PDB entry 8HH8 | electron microscopy, 2.80 A resolution | chains B and F of the 7 polymer chains in the assembly

[Chain B]
Name: ATP synthase subunit alpha
From: Bacillus sp. PS3
Notes: EC 7.1.2.2
UniProt: A0A0M3VGF9 (A0A0M3VGF9_BACP3); residue numbers follow UniProt; this construct covers 2-502
Amino-acid sequence (501 residues; each row starts with the number of its first residue):
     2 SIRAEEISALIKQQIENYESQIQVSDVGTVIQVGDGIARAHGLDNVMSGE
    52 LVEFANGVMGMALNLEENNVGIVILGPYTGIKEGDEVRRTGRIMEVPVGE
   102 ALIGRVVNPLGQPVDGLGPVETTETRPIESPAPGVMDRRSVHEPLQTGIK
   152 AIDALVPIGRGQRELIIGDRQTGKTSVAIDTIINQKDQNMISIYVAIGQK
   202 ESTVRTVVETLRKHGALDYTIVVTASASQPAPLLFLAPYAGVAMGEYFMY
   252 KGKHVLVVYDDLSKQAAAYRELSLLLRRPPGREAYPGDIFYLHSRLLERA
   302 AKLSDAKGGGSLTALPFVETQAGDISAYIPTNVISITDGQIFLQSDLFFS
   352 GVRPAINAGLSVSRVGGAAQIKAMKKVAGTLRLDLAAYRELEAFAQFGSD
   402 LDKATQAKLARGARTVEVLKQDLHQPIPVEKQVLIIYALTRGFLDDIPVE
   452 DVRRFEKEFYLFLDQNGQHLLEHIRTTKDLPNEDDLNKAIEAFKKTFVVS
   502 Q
Not modelled in the structure: 2-23, 502
Differences from the reference sequence: conflict Pro132 (Arg in A0A0M3VGF9), Ser193 (Cys in A0A0M3VGF9), Phe463 (Trp in A0A0M3VGF9)
Bound ions: Mg2+: Thr176 (together with ATP)
Residues lining bound ligands:
  - ATP (adenosine-5'-triphosphate), molecule 1: Asp170, Arg171, Gln172, Thr173, Gly174, Lys175, Thr176, Ser177, Gln200, Phe349, Arg354, Pro355, Gln422, Asp423, Leu424
  - ATP, molecule 2: Ile335, Ser336, Val363, Arg365

[Chain F]
Name: ATP synthase subunit beta
From: Bacillus sp. PS3
Notes: EC 7.1.2.2
UniProt: A0A0M4U1P9 (A0A0M4U1P9_BACP3); numbering as in UniProt (aligned over 1-473)
Amino-acid sequence (484 residues; numbered -10 to 473; the number before each row is that of its first residue; numbers below 1 keep their minus sign (Met-10 is residue -10)):
   -10 MHHHHHHHHHHMTRGRVIQVMGPVVDVKFENGHLPAIYNALKIQHKARNE
    40 NEVDIDLTLEVALHLGDDTVRTIAMASTDGLIRGMEVIDTGAPISVPVGE
    90 VTLGRVFNVLGEPIDLEGDIPADARRDPIHRPAPKFEELATEVEILETGI
   140 KVVDLLAPYIKGGKIGLFGGAGVGKTVLIQELIHNIAQEHGGISVFAGVG
   190 ERTREGNDLYHEMKDSGVISKTAMVFGQMNEPPGARMRVALTGLTMAEYF
   240 RDEQGQDVLLFIDNIFRFTQAGSEVSALLGRMPSAVGYQPTLATEMGQLQ
   290 ERITSTAKGSITSIQAIYVPADDYTDPAPATTFSHLDATTNLERKLAEMG
   340 IYPAVDPLASTSRALAPEIVGEEHYQVARKVQQTLQRYKELQDIIAILGM
   390 DELSDEDKLVVHRARRIQFFLSQNFHVAEQFTGQPGSYVPVKETVRGFKE
   440 ILEGKYDHLPEDAFRLVGRIEEVVEKAKAMGVEV
Not modelled in the structure: -10 to 0, 472-473
Differences from the reference sequence: initiating methionine (-10); expression tag (-9 to 0)
Bound ions: Mg2+: Thr165 (together with ATP)
Residues lining bound ligands: ATP (adenosine-5'-triphosphate): Gly159, Ala160, Gly161, Val162, Gly163, Lys164, Thr165, Val166, Glu190, Arg191, Glu194, Tyr341, Phe414, Ala417, Phe420

[Chain B / chain F interface]
Pairs across the interface (72; chain B residue first):
  Gly43(B) - Arg72(F)
  Leu44(B) - Arg72(F)  hydrogen bond (backbone-side chain)
  Asn46(B) - Ile71(F)
  Val47(B) - Ile71(F)
  Met48(B) - Asn40(F)
  Met48(B) - Val42(F)  hydrophobic
  Met48(B) - Gly69(F)
  Met48(B) - Leu70(F)
  Met48(B) - Ile71(F)  hydrophobic
  Ser49(B) - Thr67(F)
  Ser49(B) - Asp68(F)
  Ser49(B) - Gly69(F)  hydrogen bond (backbone-backbone)
  Ser49(B) - Leu70(F)  hydrogen bond (backbone-backbone)
  Asn65(B) - Val9(F)
  Asn65(B) - Met10(F)
  Leu66(B) - Gln8(F)
  Leu66(B) - Val9(F)  hydrogen bond (backbone-backbone)
  Leu66(B) - Leu70(F)
  Glu67(B) - Gln8(F)
  Glu67(B) - Met10(F)
  Glu67(B) - Arg72(F)  hydrogen bond (backbone-side chain)
  Glu68(B) - Gln8(F)  hydrogen bond (backbone-side chain)
  Glu68(B) - Arg72(F)
  Val71(B) - Arg72(F)
  Arg90(B) - Asn40(F)  hydrogen bond (side chain-backbone)
  Gly92(B) - Asn40(F)
  Glu130(B) - Asp68(F)
  Gly135(B) - Thr192(F)
  Val136(B) - Thr192(F)
  Val136(B) - Asn196(F)
  Met137(B) - Ile103(F)
  Met137(B) - Asp104(F)
  Met137(B) - Leu105(F)  hydrophobic
  Met137(B) - Tyr199(F)  hydrophobic
  Arg139(B) - Thr192(F)
  Arg164(B) - Arg191(F)
  Pro280(B) - Pro272(F)  hydrophobic
  Pro281(B) - Gly276(F)
  Gly282(B) - Val275(F)
  Arg283(B) - Asp312(F)  salt bridge
  Arg283(B) - Asp315(F)  salt bridge
  Gly288(B) - Glu263(F)
  Asp289(B) - Glu263(F)
  Phe291(B) - Met218(F)  hydrophobic
  Phe291(B) - Arg256(F)
  Phe291(B) - Gln259(F)
  Tyr292(B) - Glu220(F)
  Tyr292(B) - Arg225(F)
  Tyr292(B) - Glu263(F)
  Ser295(B) - Met218(F)  hydrogen bond (side chain-backbone)
  Glu299(B) - Arg191(F)
  Glu299(B) - Thr192(F)  hydrogen bond
  Glu299(B) - Met218(F)
  Glu299(B) - Asn219(F)
  Ser327(B) - Ala310(F)
  Ser327(B) - Asp311(F)
  Thr332(B) - Ala160(F)
  Thr332(B) - Tyr307(F)
  Ile335(B) - Ala160(F)  hydrophobic
  Ile335(B) - Arg191(F)  hydrogen bond (backbone-side chain)
  Ser336(B) - Ala160(F)
  Ser336(B) - Arg191(F)  hydrogen bond (backbone-side chain)
  Ser336(B) - Arg256(F)
  Ser336(B) - Tyr307(F)  hydrogen bond
  Ile337(B) - Arg191(F)  hydrogen bond (backbone-side chain)
  Thr338(B) - Arg191(F)  hydrogen bond (backbone-side chain)
  Asp339(B) - Arg191(F)  salt bridge
  Asp339(B) - Arg193(F)  salt bridge
  Leu361(B) - Glu337(F)
  Arg365(B) - Gly161(F)
  Arg365(B) - Arg191(F)
  Val366(B) - Arg193(F)
Interface residues without a listed pair, chain B (49 interface residues in all): Asp45, Gly50, Leu64, Asn69, Asn70, Thr91, Ile94, Ala133, Pro134, Asn333
Interface residues without a listed pair, chain F (49 interface residues in all): Ile7, Glu39, Val95, Glu190, Glu194, Gly195, Phe215, Pro221, Ala266, Pro309, Gln419, Phe420

[Overview]
The chain B/chain F interface involves 49 residues from each chain; the contacts include 14 hydrogen bonds and
4 salt bridges. Polar contacts include Arg283(B)-Asp312(F), Arg283(B)-Asp315(F) and Asp339(B)-Arg191(F). One
ATP molecule is bound between chain B and chain F. Bound to chain B: ATP.
Here chain B is ATP synthase subunit alpha and chain F is ATP synthase subunit beta, both from Bacillus sp.
PS3. Entry 8HH8 (F1 domain of FoF1-ATPase from Bacillus PS3,post-hyd,lowATP) was determined by electron
microscopy together with 8HH1, 8HH2, 8HH3, 8HH4, 8HH5, 8HH6 and 5 further entries from the same study.
